PDB entry 9D9L | electron microscopy, 4.00 A resolution | chains B and C of the 12 polymer chains in the assembly

[Chain B (and C)]
Name: Major tail protein
Organism: Mycobacterium phage Bxb1
Notes: chain C of this document is another copy of the same molecule, construct and numbering; everything in this record applies to it too
UniProt: Q9B0A2 (Q9B0A2_BPMB1); residues 1-283 here = UniProt positions 1-283
Sequence (283 residues; each row starts with the number of its first residue):
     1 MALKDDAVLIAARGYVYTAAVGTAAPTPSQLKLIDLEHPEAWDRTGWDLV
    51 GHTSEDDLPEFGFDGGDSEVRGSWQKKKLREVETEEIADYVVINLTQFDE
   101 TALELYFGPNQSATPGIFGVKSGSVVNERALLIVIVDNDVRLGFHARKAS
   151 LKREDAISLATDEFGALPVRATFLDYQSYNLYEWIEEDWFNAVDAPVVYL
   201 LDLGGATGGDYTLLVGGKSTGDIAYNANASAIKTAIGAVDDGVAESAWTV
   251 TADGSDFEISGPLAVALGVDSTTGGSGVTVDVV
Not modelled in the structure: 1

[How chain B and chain C interact]
Contacting residue pairs (107):
  Asp-35(B) / Leu-263(C)
  His-38(B) / Pro-262(C)
  His-38(B) / Leu-263(C)
  His-38(B) / Ala-264(C)
  Glu-40(B) / Pro-262(C)
  Ala-41(B) / Val-243(C)
  Ala-41(B) / Pro-262(C)  hydrophobic
  Ala-41(B) / Leu-263(C)  hydrophobic
  Leu-49(B) / Ala-2(C)  hydrogen bond (backbone-backbone)
  Leu-49(B) / Leu-3(C)  hydrophobic
  Gly-51(B) / Ala-2(C)
  Gly-51(B) / Leu-3(C)
  His-52(B) / Lys-4(C)
  His-52(B) / Asp-5(C)  salt bridge
  His-52(B) / Val-8(C)
  Glu-86(B) / Lys-77(C)
  Glu-86(B) / Lys-78(C)  salt bridge
  Ile-87(B) / Lys-78(C)  hydrogen bond (backbone-side chain)
  Thr-96(B) / Val-8(C)
  Gln-97(B) / Ala-2(C)  hydrogen bond (side chain-backbone)
  Gln-97(B) / Leu-3(C)
  Gln-97(B) / Lys-4(C)  hydrogen bond (side chain-backbone)
  Gln-97(B) / Ala-7(C)
  Phe-98(B) / Ala-7(C)  hydrogen bond (backbone-backbone)
  Phe-98(B) / Leu-9(C)  hydrophobic
  Phe-98(B) / Trp-189(C)
  Phe-98(B) / Phe-190(C)
  Asp-99(B) / Lys-4(C)  salt bridge
  Asp-99(B) / Ala-7(C)
  Asp-99(B) / Trp-189(C)
  Asp-99(B) / Phe-190(C)
  Glu-100(B) / Trp-189(C)
  Glu-100(B) / Phe-190(C)
  Glu-100(B) / Asn-191(C)  hydrogen bond (side chain-backbone)
  Thr-101(B) / Ala-2(C)
  Leu-103(B) / Phe-190(C)  hydrophobic
  Phe-107(B) / Tyr-182(C)
  Phe-107(B) / Trp-184(C)
  Asn-110(B) / Asn-191(C)  hydrogen bond
  Ser-112(B) / Asn-191(C)  hydrogen bond (backbone-side chain)
  Ala-113(B) / Asn-191(C)
  Thr-114(B) / Asn-191(C)  hydrogen bond (backbone-side chain)
  Pro-115(B) / Pro-28(C)
  Pro-115(B) / Asn-191(C)
  Gly-116(B) / Pro-28(C)
  Gly-116(B) / Ile-185(C)
  Gly-116(B) / Glu-186(C)  hydrogen bond (backbone-backbone)
  Gly-116(B) / Glu-187(C)
  Gly-116(B) / Phe-190(C)  hydrogen bond (backbone-backbone)
  Ile-117(B) / Glu-183(C)
  Ile-117(B) / Trp-184(C)
  Ile-117(B) / Phe-190(C)
  Ile-117(B) / Asn-191(C)  hydrogen bond (backbone-side chain)
  Phe-118(B) / Glu-183(C)
  Phe-118(B) / Trp-184(C)  hydrogen bond (backbone-backbone)
  Phe-118(B) / Phe-190(C)  hydrophobic
  Gly-119(B) / Tyr-182(C)
  Val-120(B) / Asn-180(C)
  Val-120(B) / Leu-181(C)  hydrogen bond (backbone-backbone)
  Val-120(B) / Tyr-182(C)  hydrogen bond (backbone-backbone)
  Lys-121(B) / Asn-180(C)  hydrogen bond
  Lys-121(B) / Leu-181(C)
  Gly-123(B) / Ile-87(C)
  Ser-124(B) / Glu-83(C)  hydrogen bond
  Ser-150(B) / Glu-81(C)  hydrogen bond
  Lys-152(B) / Gly-66(C)  hydrogen bond (side chain-backbone)
  Lys-152(B) / Ser-68(C)  hydrogen bond
  Lys-152(B) / Glu-81(C)
  Arg-153(B) / Phe-63(C)
  Arg-153(B) / Ile-87(C)
  Arg-153(B) / Asp-89(C)  salt bridge
  Arg-153(B) / Tyr-182(C)
  Glu-154(B) / Phe-63(C)
  Asp-155(B) / Phe-63(C)
  Ala-156(B) / Phe-61(C)
  Ala-156(B) / Gly-62(C)
  Ile-157(B) / Phe-61(C)
  Ile-157(B) / Trp-184(C)  hydrophobic
  Leu-159(B) / Pro-59(C)
  Leu-159(B) / Phe-61(C)  hydrophobic
  Ala-160(B) / Ala-11(C)  hydrogen bond (backbone-backbone)
  Ala-160(B) / Leu-58(C)
  Thr-161(B) / Ile-10(C)
  Thr-161(B) / Glu-55(C)
  Thr-161(B) / Leu-58(C)
  Glu-163(B) / Ile-10(C)
  Phe-164(B) / Val-8(C)  hydrophobic
  Phe-164(B) / Leu-9(C)
  Phe-164(B) / Ile-10(C)  hydrophobic
  Gly-165(B) / Leu-9(C)  hydrogen bond (backbone-backbone)
  Thr-172(B) / Val-70(C)
  Thr-172(B) / Glu-81(C)
  Leu-174(B) / Val-70(C)  hydrophobic
  Leu-174(B) / Lys-78(C)
  Asp-175(B) / Lys-78(C)  hydrogen bond (backbone-backbone)
  Leu-181(B) / Lys-78(C)
  Ala-238(B) / Asp-240(C)
  Val-239(B) / Ala-238(C)
  Val-239(B) / Val-239(C)
  Val-239(B) / Asp-240(C)
  Val-239(B) / Asp-241(C)
  Asp-240(B) / Gly-242(C)
  Asp-241(B) / Asp-240(C)
  Asp-241(B) / Asp-241(C)  hydrogen bond (backbone-backbone)
  Asp-241(B) / Gly-242(C)  hydrogen bond (backbone-backbone)
  Val-243(B) / Asp-240(C)
  Ala-244(B) / Asp-240(C)
Interface residues without a listed pair, chain B (62 interface residues in all): Glu-37, Ala-88, Asp-89, Tyr-106, Gln-111, Asp-162, Phe-173, Gln-177, Gly-242
Interface residues without a listed pair, chain C (53 interface residues in all): Ala-12, Asp-67, Lys-76, Arg-80, Glu-86, Leu-142, Tyr-179, Gly-216

[In short]
62 residues of chain B and 53 residues of chain C are in contact, with 25 hydrogen bonds and 4 salt bridges.
Among the polar pairs are His-52(B)/Asp-5(C), Glu-86(B)/Lys-78(C) and Asp-99(B)/Lys-4(C).
Both chains are Major tail protein (Mycobacterium phage Bxb1). Entry 9D9L (Mycobacteriophage Bxb1 tail tube
segment - Composite map and model) was determined by electron microscopy together with 9D9W, 9D93, 9D94 and
9D9X from the same study.
